Entry 8QEY (electron microscopy, 4.00 A resolution); this record covers chains A and B.

== Chain A ==
Molecule: Asc-type amino acid transporter 1
Organism: Homo sapiens
Reference sequence: Q9NS82 (AAA1_HUMAN); numbering as in UniProt (aligned over 1-523)
Amino-acid sequence (523 residues; row label = number of the first residue in the row):
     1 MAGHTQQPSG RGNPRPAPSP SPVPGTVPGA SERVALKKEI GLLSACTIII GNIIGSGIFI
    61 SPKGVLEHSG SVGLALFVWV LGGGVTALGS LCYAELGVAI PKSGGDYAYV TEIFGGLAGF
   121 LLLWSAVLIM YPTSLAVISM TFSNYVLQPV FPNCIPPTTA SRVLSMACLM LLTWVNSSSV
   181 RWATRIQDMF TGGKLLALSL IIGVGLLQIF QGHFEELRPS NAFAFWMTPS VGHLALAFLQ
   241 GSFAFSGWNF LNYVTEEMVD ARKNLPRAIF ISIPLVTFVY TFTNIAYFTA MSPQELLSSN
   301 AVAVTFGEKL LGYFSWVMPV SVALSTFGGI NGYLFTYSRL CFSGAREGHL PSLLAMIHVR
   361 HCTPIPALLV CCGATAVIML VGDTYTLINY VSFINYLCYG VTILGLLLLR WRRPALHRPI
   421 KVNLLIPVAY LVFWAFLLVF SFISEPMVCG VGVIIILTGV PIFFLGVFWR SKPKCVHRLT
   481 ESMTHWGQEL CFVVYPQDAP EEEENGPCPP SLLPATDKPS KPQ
Unresolved in the structure: 1-40, 490-523
Small-molecule neighbours: Digitonin (AJP): Leu128, Ile129, Ala374, Val377, Ile378, Val381, Thr386, Leu387, Tyr390, Glu445, Met447, Val448
What the authors report for this chain:
  - contacts within the chain: Tyr93-Asn249 (hydrogen bond), Ser246-Tyr333 (hydrogen bond)
  - conformationally variable residues (order/disorder transition): Lys194
  - specificity-determining residues: Ser56, Ser246, Tyr333
  - mutagenesis - S246G: increased binding to D-serine
  - mutagenesis - S56A, S246A: unchanged catalytic activity on L-valine
  - mutagenesis - S246A, S246G, Y333F, Y333S: decreased catalytic activity on glycine
  - mutagenesis - S246G, Y333F, Y333S: increased catalytic activity on L-valine
  - mutagenesis - S246G: decreased catalytic activity on facilitated diffusion
  - mutagenesis - S246G, Y333F: decreased catalytic activity on exchange
  - mutagenesis - S56A: decreased catalytic activity on L-alanine
  - mutagenesis - S246G, Y333F: decreased catalytic activity on D-serine

== Chain B ==
Molecule: 4F2 cell-surface antigen heavy chain
Organism: Homo sapiens
Reference sequence: P08195 (4F2_HUMAN); residues -100 to 529 here correspond to UniProt positions 1-630 (UniProt number = residue number + 101)
Amino-acid sequence (630 residues; numbered -100 to 529; the number before each row is that of its first residue; numbers below 1 keep their minus sign (Met-100 is residue -100)):
  -100 MELQPPEASI AVVSIPRQLP GSHSEAGVQG LSAGDDSELG SHCVAQTGLE LLASGDPLPS
   -40 ASQNAEMIET GSDCVTQAGL QLLASSDPPA LASKNAEVTG TMSQDTEVDM KEVELNELEP
    20 EKQPMNAASG AAMSLAGAEK NGLVKIKVAE DEAEAAAAAK FTGLSKEELL KVAGSPGWVR
    80 TRWALLLLFW LGWLGMLAGA VVIIVRAPRC RELPAQKWWH TGALYRIGDL QAFQGHGAGN
   140 LAGLKGRLDY LSSLKVKGLV LGPIHKNQKD DVAQTDLLQI DPNFGSKEDF DSLLQSAKKK
   200 SIRVILDLTP NYRGENSWFS TQVDTVATKV KDALEFWLQA GVDGFQVRDI ENLKDASSFL
   260 AEWQNITKGF SEDRLLIAGT NSSDLQQILS LLESNKDLLL TSSYLSDSGS TGEHTKSLVT
   320 QYLNATGNRW CSWSLSQARL LTSFLPAQLL RLYQLMLFTL PGTPVFSYGD EIGLDAAALP
   380 GQPMEAPVML WDESSFPDIP GAVSANMTVK GQSEDPGSLL SLFRRLSDQR SKERSLLHGD
   440 FHAFSAGPGL FSYIRHWDQN ERFLVVLNFG DVGLSAGLQA SDLPASASLP AKADLLLSTQ
   500 PGREEGSPLE LERLKLEPHE GLLLRFPYAA
Unresolved in the structure: -100 to 60
Covalent attachments: N-acetylglucosamine (NAG) linked to Asn264, Asn280, Asn323, Asn405
UniProt features mapped onto this chain:
  - modified residue: Met-100 (N-acetylmethionine), Ser2 (Phosphoserine), Thr5 (Phosphothreonine), Ser33 (Phosphoserine), Ser64 (Phosphoserine), Ser305 (Phosphoserine), Ser307 (Phosphoserine), Ser309 (Phosphoserine), Ser426 (Phosphoserine), Ser430 (Phosphoserine)
  - glycosylation (N-linked (GlcNAc...) asparagine): Asn264, Asn280, Asn323 (complex), Asn405
  - cross-link (Glycyl lysine isopeptide (Lys-Gly)): Lys46 (interchain with G-Cter in ubiquitin), Lys65 (interchain with G-Cter in SUMO2)

== Interface between chain A and chain B ==
Pairs across the interface - 22 pairs, chain A then chain B:
  Leu147(A) with Ile103(B), hydrophobic
  Phe151(A) with Ile103(B), hydrophobic; Arg108(B)
  Cys154(A) with Cys109(B), disulfide; Gln458(B), hydrogen bond
  Ile155(A) with Gln458(B), hydrogen bond (backbone-side chain)
  Thr159(A) with Ile102(B)
  Ala160(A) with Ile102(B), hydrophobic
  Val163(A) with Met95(B); Ala99(B), hydrophobic
  Ala167(A) with Trp92(B), hydrogen bond (backbone-side chain)
  Met170(A) with Phe88(B), hydrophobic
  Leu171(A) with Trp92(B), hydrophobic
  Trp174(A) with Trp89(B), hydrophobic
  Gln294(A) with Lys431(B)
  Leu353(A) with Gly62(B)
  Glu481(A) with Gly62(B); Ser64(B)
  His485(A) with Trp77(B)
  Glu489(A) with Ser74(B); Trp77(B); Val78(B)
Also at the interface, not in a pair above, chain A (20 interface residues in all): Asn153, Leu164, Val359, Thr484
Also at the interface, not in a pair above, chain B (21 interface residues in all): Lys70, Gly73, Arg81, Ala106, Arg433
Cross-chain cystine bridges: Cys154(A)-Cys109(B)
The authors on this interface:
  - pairs named by the authors: Cys154(A)-Cys109(B) (covalent link)

== In short ==
The interface between chain A and chain B involves 20 residues on one side and 21 on the other; the contacts
include 1 disulfide bond and 3 hydrogen bonds. Polar contacts include Cys154(A)-Gln458(B), Ile155(A)-Gln458(B)
and Ala167(A)-Trp92(B). The authors report a contact between Cys154(A) and Cys109(B). The paper reports that
S246A, S246G and Y333F of chain A, among others, reduce catalytic activity on glycine; specificity
determinants Ser56(A), Ser246(A) and Tyr333(A); 5 substitutions were tested in all.
Here chain A is Asc-type amino acid transporter 1 and chain B is 4F2 cell-surface antigen heavy chain, both
from Homo sapiens. Entry 8QEY (Structure of human Asc1/CD98hc heteromeric amino acid transporter) was
determined by electron microscopy.
